Entry 9H9M (electron microscopy, 3.10 A resolution); this record covers chains J and N of the 9 polymer chains in the assembly.

# Chain J
Name: Small ribosomal subunit protein uS10
From: Escherichia coli
UniProt: P0A7R5 (RS10_ECOLI); residues 1-103 here = UniProt positions 1-103
Sequence (103 residues; numbered 1 to 103; the number before each row is that of its first residue):
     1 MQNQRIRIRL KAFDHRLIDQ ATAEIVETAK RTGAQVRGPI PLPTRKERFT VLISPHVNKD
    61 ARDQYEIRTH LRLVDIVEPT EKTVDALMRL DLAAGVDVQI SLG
Disordered / not traced: 1-2, 103

# Chain N
Name: Small ribosomal subunit protein uS14
From: Escherichia coli
UniProt: P0AG59 (RS14_ECOLI); residue numbers follow UniProt; this construct covers 1-101
Sequence (101 residues; each row starts with the number of its first residue):
     1 MAKQSMKARE VKRVALADKY FAKRAELKAI ISDVNASDED RWNAVLKLQT LPRDSSPSRQ
    61 RNRCRQTGRP HGFLRKFGLS RIKVREAAMR GEIPGLKKAS W
Disordered / not traced: 1

# Chain J / chain N interface
Contacting residue pairs (19; chain J residue first):
  F13(J) with P94(N)
  R48(J) with W101(N)
  V51(J) with R81(N)
  L52(J) with R81(N), hydrogen bond (backbone-side chain)
  I53(J) with R85(N)
  S54(J) with R81(N), hydrogen bond (backbone-side chain)
  D63(J) with R85(N), salt bridge
  Q64(J) with K98(N); A99(N), hydrogen bond (backbone-backbone); W101(N)
  Y65(J) with R85(N); L96(N), hydrophobic; K97(N); K98(N); A99(N)
  E66(J) with L96(N); K97(N), hydrogen bond (backbone-backbone); A99(N)
  I67(J) with L96(N), hydrophobic
Also at the interface, not in a pair above, chain J (15 interface residues in all): E47, F49, P55, R68
Also at the interface, not in a pair above, chain N (11 interface residues in all): K76, F77, G95

# Overview
15 residues of chain J and 11 residues of chain N are in contact; the contacts include 4 hydrogen bonds and 1
salt bridge. Polar contacts include D63(J)-R85(N), L52(J)-R81(N) and S54(J)-R81(N).
Here chain J is Small ribosomal subunit protein uS10 and chain N is Small ribosomal subunit protein uS14, both
from Escherichia coli. Entry 9H9M (Complex 4 (HEAD) 30S-GE81112 (weak residual tRNA)) was determined by
electron microscopy together with 9H8G, 9H9H, 9H9I, 9H9J, 9H9K, 9H9L and 9H9N from the same study.
